Entry 8IUZ (electron microscopy, 3.00 A resolution); this record covers chains B and C of the 3 polymer chains in the assembly.

# Chain B
Molecule: 2D7 Fab heavy chain
Organism: Mus musculus
Notes: antibody fragment or engineered binder
Chain sequence (118 residues; each row starts with the number of its first residue):
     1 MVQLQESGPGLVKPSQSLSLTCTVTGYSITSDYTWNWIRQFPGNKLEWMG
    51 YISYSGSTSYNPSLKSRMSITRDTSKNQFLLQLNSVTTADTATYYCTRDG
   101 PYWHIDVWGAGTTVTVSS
Cystine bridges: Cys-22/Cys-96

# Chain C
Molecule: 2D7 Fab light chain
Organism: Mus musculus
Notes: antibody fragment or engineered binder
Chain sequence (107 residues; each row starts with the number of its first residue):
     1 DIQMNQSPSSLSASLGDTITITCHASQTINIWLSWYQLKPGNIPKLLIYK
    51 ASNLHTGVPSRFSGSGSGTGFTLTISSLQPEDIASYYCQQGQSFPYTFGG
   101 GTKLEIK
Cystine bridges: Cys-23/Cys-88

# How chain B and chain C interact
Pairs across the interface (28; chain B residue first):
  Gln-40(B) / Leu-38(C)
  Asn-44(B) / Tyr-87(C)  hydrogen bond (backbone-side chain)
  Asn-44(B) / Gly-100(C)
  Leu-46(B) / Tyr-87(C)  hydrophobic
  Leu-46(B) / Phe-98(C)  hydrophobic
  Trp-48(B) / Phe-94(C)  hydrophobic
  Trp-48(B) / Pro-95(C)  hydrophobic
  Trp-48(B) / Tyr-96(C)
  Asn-61(B) / Pro-95(C)
  Asp-99(B) / Tyr-96(C)  hydrogen bond
  Tyr-102(B) / Trp-32(C)
  Tyr-102(B) / Gly-91(C)
  Tyr-102(B) / Phe-94(C)  hydrophobic
  Trp-103(B) / Trp-32(C)
  Trp-103(B) / Tyr-49(C)  hydrophobic
  Trp-103(B) / Lys-50(C)
  His-104(B) / Ser-34(C)
  His-104(B) / Tyr-36(C)
  His-104(B) / Tyr-49(C)
  Ile-105(B) / Tyr-36(C)  hydrogen bond (backbone-side chain)
  Ile-105(B) / Leu-46(C)
  Asp-106(B) / Leu-46(C)
  Asp-106(B) / His-55(C)  salt bridge
  Trp-108(B) / Tyr-36(C)
  Trp-108(B) / Pro-44(C)  hydrophobic
  Trp-108(B) / Leu-46(C)
  Trp-108(B) / Phe-98(C)  hydrophobic
  Ala-110(B) / Ile-43(C)  hydrophobic
Other interface residues (no listed pair), chain B (18 interface residues in all): Asn-36, Lys-45, Tyr-51, Pro-62, Gly-109
Other interface residues (no listed pair), chain C (19 interface residues in all): Leu-33, Gln-89

# Overview
The interface between chain B and chain C involves 18 residues on one side and 19 on the other, with 3
hydrogen bonds and 1 salt bridge. Among the polar pairs are Asp-106(B)/His-55(C), Asn-44(B)/Tyr-87(C) and
Asp-99(B)/Tyr-96(C).
Chain B is 2D7 Fab heavy chain and chain C is 2D7 Fab light chain, both from Mus musculus; the structure, H7N9
HA-2D7 Fab, was determined by electron microscopy together with 8IUX and 8IUY from the same study.
